5OMX - chains I and G of the 10 polymer chains in the assembly; structure by X-ray diffraction, 2.32 A resolution.

Chain I:
Molecule: 147-nt DNA strand
From: Homo sapiens
Sequence (147 nucleotides; numbered -73 to 73; the number before each row is that of its first residue; numbers below 1 keep their minus sign (DA-73 is residue -73)):
   -73 ATCAATATCC ACCTGCAGAT ACTACCAAAA GTGTATTTGG AAACTGCTCC ATCAAAAGGC
   -13 ATGTTCAGCT GGAATCCAGC TGAACATGCC TTTTGATGGA GCAGTTTCCA AATACACTTT
    47 TGGTAGTATC TGCAGGTGGA TATTGAT
Bound ions: Mn2+ site 1: DG-35, DG-34; Mn2+ site 2 near DG5 (its only coordinating residue here); Mn2+ site 3 near DG27 (its only coordinating residue here); Mn2+ site 4 near DG48 (its only coordinating residue here); Mn2+ site 5 near DG61 (its only coordinating residue here); Mn2+ site 6 near DG65 (its only coordinating residue here)

Chain G:
Protein: Histone H2A
From: Xenopus laevis
UniProt: Q6AZJ8 (Q6AZJ8_XENLA); residues 1-129 here correspond to UniProt positions 2-130 (UniProt number = residue number + 1)
Amino-acid sequence (129 residues; row label = number of the first residue in the row):
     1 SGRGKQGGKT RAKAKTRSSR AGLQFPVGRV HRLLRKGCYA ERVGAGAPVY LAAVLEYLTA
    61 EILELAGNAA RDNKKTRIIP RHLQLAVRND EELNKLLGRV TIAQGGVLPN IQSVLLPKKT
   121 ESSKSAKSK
Not modelled in the structure: 1-15, 119-129
Construct notes: engineered mutation Cys38 (Asn39 in Q6AZJ8)
What the authors report for this chain:
  - conformationally variable residues (loop rearrangement): Gly37, Cys38
  - mutagenesis - N38C: increased stability in response to 0.8 M NaCl

How chain I and chain G interact:
Pairs across the interface (14; chain I residue first):
  DA38(I) - Arg42(G)  hydrogen bond to the sugar
  DA38(I) - Gly44(G)  phosphate contact
  DA38(I) - Ala45(G)  hydrogen bond to the phosphate
  DT39(I) - Arg35(G)  salt bridge to the phosphate
  DT39(I) - Arg42(G)  phosphate contact
  DT39(I) - Val43(G)  hydrogen bond to the phosphate
  DG48(I) - Arg29(G)  hydrogen bond to the phosphate
  DG49(I) - Arg29(G)  salt bridge to the phosphate
  DG58(I) - Thr76(G)  sugar contact
  DG58(I) - Arg77(G)  sugar contact
  DC59(I) - Lys75(G)  phosphate contact
  DC59(I) - Thr76(G)  hydrogen bond to the phosphate
  DC59(I) - Arg77(G)  hydrogen bond to the phosphate
  DA60(I) - Lys75(G)  salt bridge to the phosphate
Also at the interface, not in a pair above, chain G (11 interface residues in all): Glu41, Lys74

Summary:
The interface between chain I and chain G involves 7 residues on one side and 11 on the other; the contacts
include 6 hydrogen bonds and 3 salt bridges. Polar contacts include DA38(I)-Arg42(G), DA38(I)-Ala45(G) and
DT39(I)-Val43(G). From the paper: N38C of chain G increases stability in response to 0.8 M NaCl;
conformational variability at Gly37(G) and Cys38(G).
Chain I is a 147-nt DNA strand (Homo sapiens) and chain G is Histone H2A (Xenopus laevis); the structure,
X-ray Structure of the H2A-N38C Nucleosome Core Particle, was determined by X-ray diffraction (same
publication as 5ONG and 5ONW).
